Entry 7K8P (X-ray diffraction, 1.80 A resolution); this record covers chains H and L.

Chain H:
Name: C110 Fab Heavy Chain
From: Homo sapiens
Notes: antibody fragment or engineered binder
Chain sequence (240 residues; row label = number of the first residue in the row; a row labelled like 82A-82C holds insertion residues (82A, then the next letters in order)):
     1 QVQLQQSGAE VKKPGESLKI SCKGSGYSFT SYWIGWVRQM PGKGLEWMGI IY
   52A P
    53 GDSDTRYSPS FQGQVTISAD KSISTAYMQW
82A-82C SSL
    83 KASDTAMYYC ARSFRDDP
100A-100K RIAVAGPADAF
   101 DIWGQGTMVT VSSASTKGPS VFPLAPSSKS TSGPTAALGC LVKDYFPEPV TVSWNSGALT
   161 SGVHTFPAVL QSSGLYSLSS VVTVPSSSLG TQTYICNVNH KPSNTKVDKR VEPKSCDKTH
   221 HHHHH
Not modelled in the structure: 127-133, 190-193, 213-225
Cystine bridges: Cys22-Cys92, Cys140-Cys196

Chain L:
Name: C110 Fab Light Chain
From: Homo sapiens
Notes: antibody fragment or engineered binder
Chain sequence (214 residues; row label = number of the first residue in the row):
     1 DIQMTQSPST LSASVGDRVT ITCRASQSIS YWLAWYQQKP GKAPKLLIYQ ASSLESGVPS
    61 RFSGSESGTE FTLTISSLQP DDFATYYCQQ YNSYPYTFGQ GTKLEIKRTV AAPSVFIFPP
   121 SDEQLKSGTA SVVCLLNNFY PREAKVQWKV DNALQSGNSQ ESVTEQDSKD STYSLSSTLT
   181 LSKADYEKHK VYACEVTHQG LSSPVTKSFN RGEC
Not modelled in the structure: 1, 212-214
Cystine bridges: Cys23-Cys88, Cys134-Cys194

Chain H / chain L interface:
Contacting residue pairs (67; chain H residue first):
  Gln39(H) - Gln38(L)  hydrogen bond
  Gln39(H) - Tyr87(L)
  Lys43(H) - Tyr87(L)
  Gly44(H) - Tyr87(L)
  Leu45(H) - Pro44(L)  hydrophobic
  Leu45(H) - Tyr87(L)  hydrophobic
  Leu45(H) - Phe98(L)
  Trp47(H) - Tyr94(L)  hydrophobic
  Trp47(H) - Pro95(L)  hydrophobic
  Trp47(H) - Tyr96(L)
  Trp47(H) - Phe98(L)
  Tyr91(H) - Gln38(L)  hydrogen bond
  Tyr91(H) - Lys42(L)  hydrogen bond (side chain-backbone)
  Tyr91(H) - Ala43(L)  hydrophobic
  Phe96(H) - Tyr49(L)  hydrophobic
  Ala100H(H) - Tyr91(L)
  Ala100H(H) - Tyr94(L)
  Ala100H(H) - Tyr96(L)  hydrogen bond (backbone-side chain)
  Asp100I(H) - Trp32(L)
  Asp100I(H) - Gln50(L)  hydrogen bond
  Asp100I(H) - Tyr91(L)  hydrogen bond
  Ala100J(H) - Ala34(L)  hydrophobic
  Ala100J(H) - Tyr36(L)
  Ala100J(H) - Leu46(L)  hydrophobic
  Ala100J(H) - Tyr49(L)  hydrophobic
  Ala100J(H) - Tyr91(L)
  Phe100K(H) - Tyr36(L)  hydrogen bond (backbone-side chain)
  Phe100K(H) - Leu46(L)
  Phe100K(H) - Gln89(L)
  Asp101(H) - Leu46(L)
  Trp103(H) - Tyr36(L)  hydrophobic
  Trp103(H) - Ala43(L)  hydrophobic
  Trp103(H) - Pro44(L)
  Gly104(H) - Ala43(L)
  Phe122(H) - Ser121(L)
  Phe122(H) - Gln124(L)
  Pro123(H) - Ser121(L)
  Pro123(H) - Glu123(L)
  Leu124(H) - Phe118(L)
  Leu124(H) - Val133(L)  hydrophobic
  Ala125(H) - Phe118(L)
  Ala137(H) - Phe116(L)  hydrophobic
  Ala137(H) - Phe118(L)
  Ala137(H) - Leu135(L)  hydrophobic
  Leu141(H) - Ser131(L)
  Lys143(H) - Gln124(L)
  Lys143(H) - Ser131(L)
  His164(H) - Asn137(L)  hydrogen bond
  His164(H) - Asn138(L)  hydrogen bond
  His164(H) - Asp167(L)
  His164(H) - Ser174(L)  hydrogen bond
  Phe166(H) - Leu135(L)  hydrophobic
  Phe166(H) - Ser162(L)
  Phe166(H) - Thr164(L)
  Phe166(H) - Ser174(L)
  Phe166(H) - Leu175(L)
  Phe166(H) - Ser176(L)
  Pro167(H) - Ser162(L)  hydrogen bond (backbone-side chain)
  Pro167(H) - Val163(L)
  Val169(H) - Gln160(L)
  Val169(H) - Glu161(L)
  Leu170(H) - Gln160(L)  hydrogen bond (backbone-side chain)
  Gln171(H) - Gln160(L)
  Ser179(H) - Ser176(L)
  Val181(H) - Leu135(L)  hydrophobic
  Thr183(H) - Asn137(L)
  Lys209(H) - Glu123(L)  salt bridge
Interface residues without a listed pair, chain H (44 interface residues in all): Val37, Glu46, Ile50, Ser60, Pro61, Asp98, Pro100G, Val121, Pro126, Thr135, Ala136, Leu138, Thr165
Interface residues without a listed pair, chain L (38 interface residues in all): Ser127, Thr129

Overview:
44 residues of chain H and 38 residues of chain L are in contact, with 12 hydrogen bonds and 1 salt bridge.
Polar contacts include Lys209(H)-Glu123(L), Gln39(H)-Gln38(L) and Tyr91(H)-Gln38(L).
Chain H is C110 Fab Heavy Chain and chain L is C110 Fab Light Chain, both from Homo sapiens; the structure,
Crystal structure of an anti-SARS-CoV-2 human neutralizing antibody Fab fragment, C110, was determined by
X-ray diffraction together with 7K8O, 7K8R, 7K8S, 7K8V, 7K8W and 7K8Z from the same study.
